PDB entry 1B35 | X-ray diffraction, 2.40 A resolution | chains A and B of the 4 polymer chains in the assembly

[Chain A]
Protein: Protein (CRICKET paralysis virus, VP1)
From: Cricket paralysis virus
Reference sequence: P13418 (POLG_CRPV); residues 1-260 here correspond to UniProt positions 636-895 (UniProt number = residue number + 635)
Sequence (260 residues; each row starts with the number of its first residue):
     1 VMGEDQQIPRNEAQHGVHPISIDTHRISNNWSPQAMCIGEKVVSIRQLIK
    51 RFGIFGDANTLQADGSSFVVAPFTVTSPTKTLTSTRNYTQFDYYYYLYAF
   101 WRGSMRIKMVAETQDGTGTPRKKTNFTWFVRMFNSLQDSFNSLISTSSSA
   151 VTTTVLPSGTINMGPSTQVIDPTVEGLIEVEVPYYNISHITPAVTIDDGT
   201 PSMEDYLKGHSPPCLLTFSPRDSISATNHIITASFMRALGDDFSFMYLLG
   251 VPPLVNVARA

[Chain B]
Protein: Protein (CRICKET paralysis virus, VP2)
From: Cricket paralysis virus
Reference sequence: P13418 (POLG_CRPV); residues 16-251 here correspond to UniProt positions 8-243 (UniProt number = residue number - 8)
Sequence (255 residues; row label = number of the first residue in the row):
    16 ENSHIENEDKRLTSEQKEIVHFVSEGVTPSTTALPDIVNLSTNYLDKNTR
    66 EDRIHSIKDFLSRPIIIATNLWSVSDPVEKQLYTANFPEVLISNAMYQDK
   116 LKGFVGLRATLVVKVQVNSQPFQQGRLMLQYIPYAQYMPNRVTLINETLQ
   166 GRSGCPRTDLELSVGTEVEMRIPYVSPHLYYNLITGQGSFGSIYVVVYSQ
   216 LHDQVSGTGSIEYTVWAHLEDVDVQYPTGANIFTGNEAYIKGTSRYDAAQ
   266 KAHAA

[How chain A and chain B interact]
Pairs across the interface - 41 pairs, chain A then chain B:
  Gln-7(A) / Arg-141(B)  hydrogen bond
  Gln-7(A) / Asp-174(B)  hydrogen bond
  Arg-10(A) / Gly-169(B)  hydrogen bond (side chain-backbone)
  Arg-10(A) / Cys-170(B)  hydrogen bond (side chain-backbone)
  Arg-10(A) / Pro-171(B)
  Ser-77(A) / Asn-155(B)
  Pro-78(A) / Leu-159(B)  hydrophobic
  Tyr-95(A) / Arg-156(B)
  Tyr-96(A) / Arg-156(B)  hydrogen bond (backbone-side chain)
  Tyr-96(A) / Leu-159(B)  hydrophobic
  Tyr-98(A) / Arg-156(B)  hydrogen bond (backbone-side chain)
  Ala-99(A) / Pro-148(B)  hydrophobic
  Phe-100(A) / Tyr-149(B)  hydrophobic
  Phe-100(A) / Val-190(B)
  Ser-188(A) / Pro-192(B)  hydrogen bond (side chain-backbone)
  His-189(A) / Leu-194(B)
  Ile-190(A) / Val-190(B)  hydrophobic
  Ile-190(A) / Ser-191(B)
  Ile-190(A) / Pro-192(B)
  Pro-192(A) / Tyr-149(B)  hydrophobic
  Ala-193(A) / Met-153(B)
  Ala-193(A) / Arg-156(B)  hydrogen bond (backbone-side chain)
  Thr-195(A) / Asn-155(B)  hydrogen bond (backbone-side chain)
  Asp-197(A) / Asn-155(B)  hydrogen bond
  Lys-208(A) / Glu-252(B)  hydrogen bond (side chain-backbone)
  His-210(A) / Tyr-152(B)
  Tyr-247(A) / Tyr-146(B)
  Tyr-247(A) / Pro-148(B)  hydrophobic
  Leu-249(A) / Pro-148(B)
  Leu-249(A) / Arg-156(B)
  Leu-249(A) / Ile-160(B)  hydrophobic
  Leu-249(A) / Gly-169(B)
  Gly-250(A) / Ile-160(B)
  Gly-250(A) / Gly-166(B)
  Gly-250(A) / Gly-169(B)
  Gly-250(A) / Cys-170(B)  hydrogen bond (backbone-side chain)
  Val-251(A) / Ile-160(B)
  Val-251(A) / Gly-166(B)
  Pro-252(A) / Leu-159(B)
  Pro-253(A) / Leu-159(B)
  Pro-253(A) / Glu-162(B)
Interface residues without a listed pair, chain A (28 interface residues in all): Glu-4, Leu-97, Val-194, Leu-248
Interface residues without a listed pair, chain B (26 interface residues in all): Thr-163, Gln-165, Arg-172, Val-179, Pro-188

[Summary]
28 residues of chain A and 26 residues of chain B are in contact, with 12 hydrogen bonds. Among the polar
pairs are Gln-7(A)/Arg-141(B), Gln-7(A)/Asp-174(B) and Arg-10(A)/Gly-169(B).
Here chain A is Protein (CRICKET paralysis virus, VP1) and chain B is Protein (CRICKET paralysis virus, VP2),
both from Cricket paralysis virus. Entry 1B35 (Cricket paralysis virus (crpv)) was determined by X-ray
diffraction.
